PDB entry 4A2I | electron microscopy, 16.50 A resolution (very low resolution: no residue pairs are listed; an interface is given only as per-side residue counts) | chains A and L of the 22 polymer chains in the assembly

# Chain A
Molecule: 16S ribosomal RNA
Source organism: Escherichia coli
Sequence (1530 nucleotides; numbered 5 to 1534; the number before each row is that of its first residue):
     5 UGAAGAGUUUGAUCAUGGCUCAGAUUGAACGCUGGCGGCAGGCCUAACAC
    55 AUGCAAGUCGAACGGUAACAGGAAGAAGCUUGCUUCUUUGCUGACGAGUG
   105 GCGGACGGGUGAGUAAUGUCUGGGAAACUGCCUGAUGGAGGGGGAUAACU
   155 ACUGGAAACGGUAGCUAAUACCGCAUAACGUCGCAAGACCAAAGAGGGGG
   205 ACCUUCGGGCCUCUUGCCAUCGGAUGUGCCCAGAUGGGAUUAGCUAGUAG
   255 GUGGGGUAACGGCUCACCUAGGCGACGAUCCCUAGCUGGUCUGAGAGGAU
   305 GACCAGCCACACUGGAACUGAGACACGGUCCAGACUCCUACGGGAGGCAG
   355 CAGUGGGGAAUAUUGCACAAUGGGCGCAAGCCUGAUGCAGCCAUGCCGCG
   405 UGUAUGAAGAAGGCCUUCGGGUUGUAAAGUACUUUCAGCGGGGAGGAAGG
   455 GAGUAAAGUUAAUACCUUUGCUCAUUGACGUUACCCGCAGAAGAAGCACC
   505 GGCUAACUCCGUGCCAGCAGCCGCGGUAAUACGGAGGGUGCAAGCGUUAA
   555 UCGGAAUUACUGGGCGUAAAGCGCACGCAGGCGGUUUGUUAAGUCAGAUG
   605 UGAAAUCCCCGGGCUCAACCUGGGAACUGCAUCUGAUACUGGCAAGCUUG
   655 AGUCUCGUAGAGGGGGGUAGAAUUCCAGGUGUAGCGGUGAAAUGCGUAGA
   705 GAUCUGGAGGAAUACCGGUGGCGAAGGCGGCCCCCUGGACGAAGACUGAC
   755 GCUCAGGUGCGAAAGCGUGGGGAGCAAACAGGAUUAGAUACCCUGGUAGU
   805 CCACGCCGUAAACGAUGUCGACUUGGAGGUUGUGCCCUUGAGGCGUGGCU
   855 UCCGGAGCUAACGCGUUAAGUCGACCGCCUGGGGAGUACGGCCGCAAGGU
   905 UAAAACUCAAAUGAAUUGACGGGGGCCCGCACAAGCGGUGGAGCAUGUGG
   955 UUUAAUUCGAUGCAACGCGAAGAACCUUACCUGGUCUUGACAUCCACGGA
  1005 AGUUUUCAGAGAUGAGAAUGUGCCUUCGGGAACCGUGAGACAGGUGCUGC
  1055 AUGGCUGUCGUCAGCUCGUGUUGUGAAAUGUUGGGUUAAGUCCCGCAACG
  1105 AGCGCAACCCUUAUCCUUUGUUGCCAGCGGUCCGGCCGGGAACUCAAAGG
  1155 AGACUGCCAGUGAUAAACUGGAGGAAGGUGGGGAUGACGUCAAGUCAUCA
  1205 UGGCCCUUACGACCAGGGCUACACACGUGCUACAAUGGCGCAUACAAAGA
  1255 GAAGCGACCUCGCGAGAGCAAGCGGACCUCAUAAAGUGCGUCGUAGUCCG
  1305 GAUUGGAGUCUGCAACUCGACUCCAUGAAGUCGGAAUCGCUAGUAAUCGU
  1355 GGAUCAGAAUGCCACGGUGAAUACGUUCCCGGGCCUUGUACACACCGCCC
  1405 GUCACACCAUGGGAGUGGGUUGCAAAAGAAGUAGGUAGCUUAACCUUCGG
  1455 GAGGGCGCUUACCACUUUGUGAUUCAUGACUGGGGUGAAGUCGUAACAAG
  1505 GUAACCGUAGGGGAACCUGCGGUUGGAUCA

# Chain L
Name: 30S ribosomal protein S12
Source organism: Escherichia coli
Reference sequence: P0A7S3 (RS12_ECOLI); numbering as in UniProt (aligned over 1-123)
Sequence (123 residues; row label = number of the first residue in the row):
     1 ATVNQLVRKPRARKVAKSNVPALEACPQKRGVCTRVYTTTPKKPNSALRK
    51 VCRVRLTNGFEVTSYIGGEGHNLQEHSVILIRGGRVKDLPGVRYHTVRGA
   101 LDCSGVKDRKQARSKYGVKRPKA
UniProt features mapped onto this chain:
  - natural variant: Lys43 (K43R: Confers streptomycin resistance but not hyperaccurate translation)

# How chain A and chain L interact
At this resolution (16 A) residue pairs are not listed: 49 residues of chain A and 57 of chain L lie at the interface.

# Overview
Chain A and chain L form an interface of 49 and 57 residues respectively.
Here chain A is 16S ribosomal RNA and chain L is 30S ribosomal protein S12, both from Escherichia coli. Entry
4A2I (Cryo-electron Microscopy Structure of the 30S Subunit in Complex with the YjeQ Biogenesis Factor) was
determined by electron microscopy.
